Entry 8EFB (electron microscopy, 3.20 A resolution); this record covers chains B and C of the 5 polymer chains in the assembly.

Chain B:
Name: Guanine nucleotide-binding protein G(I)/G(S)/G(T) subunit beta-1
Source organism: Rattus norvegicus
UniProt: P54311 (GBB1_RAT); residues 2-340 here = UniProt positions 2-340
Sequence (353 residues; row label = number of the first residue in the row; numbers below 1 keep their minus sign (Met-12 is residue -12)):
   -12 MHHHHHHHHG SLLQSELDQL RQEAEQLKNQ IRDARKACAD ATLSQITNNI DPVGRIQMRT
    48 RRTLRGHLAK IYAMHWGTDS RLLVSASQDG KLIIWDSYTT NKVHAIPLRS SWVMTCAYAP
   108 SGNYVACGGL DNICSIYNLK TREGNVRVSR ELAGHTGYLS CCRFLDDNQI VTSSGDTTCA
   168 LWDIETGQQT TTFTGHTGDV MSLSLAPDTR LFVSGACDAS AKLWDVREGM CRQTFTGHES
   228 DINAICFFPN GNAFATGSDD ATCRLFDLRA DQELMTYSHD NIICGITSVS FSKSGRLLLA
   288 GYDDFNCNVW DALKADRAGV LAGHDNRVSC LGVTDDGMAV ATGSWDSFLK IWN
Disordered / not traced: -12 to 5
Sequence notes: expression tag (-12 to 1)
UniProt features mapped onto this chain:
  - modified residue: Ser2 (N-acetylserine), His266 (Phosphohistidine)

Chain C:
Name: Guanine nucleotide-binding protein G(I)/G(S)/G(O) subunit gamma-2
Source organism: Bos taurus
UniProt: P63212 (GBG2_BOVIN); residue numbers follow UniProt; this construct covers 1-68
Sequence (68 residues; each row starts with the number of its first residue):
     1 MASNNTASIA QARKLVEQLK MEANIDRIKV SKAAADLMAY CEAHAKEDPL LTPVPASENP
    61 FREKKFFC
Disordered / not traced: 1-8, 65-68
UniProt features mapped onto this chain:
  - modified residue: Ala2 (N-acetylalanine), Cys68 (Cysteine methyl ester)
  - lipidation: Cys68 (S-geranylgeranyl cysteine)

Interface between chain B and chain C:
Contacting residue pairs - 71 pairs, chain B then chain C:
  Leu7(B) with Ile9(C); Ala12(C), hydrophobic; Arg13(C); Val16(C)
  Glu10(B) with Val16(C); Lys20(C), salt bridge
  Ala11(B) with Val16(C), hydrophobic; Leu19(C)
  Leu14(B) with Val16(C); Leu19(C), hydrophobic; Lys20(C)
  Ile18(B) with Leu19(C); Ala23(C), hydrophobic; Arg27(C)
  Arg22(B) with Glu22(C), salt bridge; Arg27(C)
  Cys25(B) with Ile28(C), hydrogen bond (side chain-backbone); Lys29(C)
  Ala26(B) with Val30(C), hydrophobic
  Asp27(B) with Val30(C)
  Ala28(B) with Val30(C)
  Leu30(B) with Ala34(C), hydrophobic
  Ile33(B) with Ala34(C), hydrophobic; Met38(C), hydrophobic
  Ile37(B) with Glu42(C)
  Val40(B) with Leu51(C), hydrophobic
  Met45(B) with Leu50(C), hydrophobic
  Arg48(B) with Asn59(C); Phe61(C)
  Arg49(B) with Phe61(C); Arg62(C), hydrogen bond (side chain-backbone)
  Ser84(B) with Phe61(C)
  Tyr85(B) with Pro60(C); Phe61(C), hydrophobic
  Thr86(B) with Lys64(C)
  Met217(B) with Met21(C), hydrophobic
  Cys218(B) with Gln18(C); Met21(C)
  Gln220(B) with Ile25(C)
  Thr221(B) with Glu22(C), hydrogen bond (backbone-side chain)
  Phe235(B) with Leu37(C), hydrophobic; Tyr40(C), hydrophobic; Cys41(C), hydrophobic
  Pro236(B) with Tyr40(C), hydrogen bond (backbone-side chain)
  Asn237(B) with Tyr40(C)
  Leu252(B) with Leu37(C), hydrophobic
  Asp254(B) with Ala33(C)
  Arg256(B) with Ile28(C); Asp36(C), salt bridge
  Asp258(B) with Arg27(C), salt bridge
  Gln259(B) with Val30(C)
  Leu261(B) with Val30(C), hydrophobic
  Ser279(B) with Asp48(C), hydrogen bond; Leu50(C)
  Lys280(B) with Asp48(C)
  Ser281(B) with Cys41(C), hydrogen bond (side chain-backbone); His44(C), hydrogen bond (side chain-backbone); Ala45(C), hydrogen bond (side chain-backbone); Asp48(C), hydrogen bond (backbone-side chain)
  Leu300(B) with Leu37(C), hydrophobic; Met38(C), hydrophobic
  Asp323(B) with Pro49(C)
  Gly324(B) with Asp48(C); Pro49(C); Leu50(C)
  Met325(B) with Pro49(C), hydrophobic; Pro60(C), hydrophobic
  Ala326(B) with Phe61(C), hydrophobic
  Val327(B) with Leu50(C), hydrophobic
  Ile338(B) with Phe61(C), hydrophobic
  Asn340(B) with Asn59(C), hydrogen bond
Other interface residues (no listed pair), chain B (57 interface residues in all): Lys15, Ala21, Thr34, Ile43, Trp63, Lys209, Arg219, Ala257, Gly282, Arg283, Leu284, Leu286, Val320
Other interface residues (no listed pair), chain C (39 interface residues in all): Asp26, Ser31, Lys32, Glu47, Glu63

Summary:
The interface between chain B and chain C involves 57 residues on one side and 39 on the other; the contacts
include 10 hydrogen bonds and 4 salt bridges. Polar contacts include Glu10(B)-Lys20(C), Arg22(B)-Glu22(C) and
Arg256(B)-Asp36(C).
Chain B is Guanine nucleotide-binding protein G(I)/G(S)/G(T) subunit beta-1 (Rattus norvegicus) and chain C is
Guanine nucleotide-binding protein G(I)/G(S)/G(O) subunit gamma-2 (Bos taurus); the structure,
Oliceridine-bound mu-opioid receptor-Gi complex, was determined by electron microscopy together with 8EF5,
8EF6, 8EFL, 8EFO and 8EFQ from the same study.
